PDB entry 5J1P | X-ray diffraction, 2.36 A resolution | chain A

[Chain A]
Molecule: RNA-directed RNA polymerase L
Source organism: Lassa mammarenavirus
Notes: EC 2.7.7.48
UniProtKB: Q6GWS6 (Q6GWS6_9VIRU); residue numbers follow UniProt; this construct covers 1-174
Sequence (175 residues; each row starts with the number of its first residue; numbering starts at 0):
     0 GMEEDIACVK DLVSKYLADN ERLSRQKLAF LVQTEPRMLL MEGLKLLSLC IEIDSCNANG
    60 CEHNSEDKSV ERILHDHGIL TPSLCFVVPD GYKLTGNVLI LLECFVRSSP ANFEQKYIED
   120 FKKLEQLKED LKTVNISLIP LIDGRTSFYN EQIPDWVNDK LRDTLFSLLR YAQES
Unresolved in the structure: 81-82, 171-174
Sequence notes: expression tag (0)
Metal / ion sites: manganese (III) ion site 1: Glu3, Glu51, Asp89; manganese (III) ion site 2: Asp89, Glu102
Reported in the primary citation:
  - manganese (III) ion coordination: Glu3, Glu51, Asp89, Glu102
  - conformationally variable residues (domain motion): Asp4 to Cys49, Glu51
  - catalytic residues: Lys115 (proposed by the authors, not directly observed)
  - mutagenesis - E51A, E102A: decreased stability in response to metal ions and DPBA
  - mutagenesis - D89A: abolished stability in response to metal ions and DPBA
  - mutagenesis - E51H, K115R, K122R: unchanged catalytic activity
  - mutagenesis - E51A, E102A: decreased stability in response to manganese (III) ion
  - mutagenesis - D89A: abolished stability in response to manganese (III) ion
  - mutagenesis - D66A, K115A: unchanged stability in response to manganese (III) ion
  - mutagenesis - D66A: unchanged binding to manganese (III) ion
  - mutagenesis - D89A: abolished binding to manganese (III) ion
  - mutagenesis - D66A, D66E, D66N: increased catalytic activity
  - mutagenesis - E51D, D89E: decreased catalytic activity
  - mutagenesis - E102A: abolished catalytic activity

[Overview]
Glu3, Glu51 and Asp89 form the manganese (III) ion site 1. Asp89 and Glu102 coordinate manganese (III) ion
site 2. The paper reports the catalytic residue Lys115; D66A, D66E and D66N increase catalytic activity; 12
substitutions were tested in all.
Chain A is RNA-directed RNA polymerase L (Lassa mammarenavirus); the structure, Lassa virus L protein
cap-snatching endonuclease. Bound to two manganese ions, was determined by X-ray diffraction (same publication
as 5IZE, 5IZH and 5J1N).
